Entry 8YEM (X-ray diffraction, 2.74 A resolution); this record covers chains B and C of the 6 polymer chains in the assembly.

== Chain B ==
Name: Tubulin beta chain
From: Sus scrofa
Reference sequence: A0A8D0VN39 (A0A8D0VN39_PIG); numbering as in UniProt (aligned over 1-431)
Amino-acid sequence (431 residues; row label = number of the first residue in the row):
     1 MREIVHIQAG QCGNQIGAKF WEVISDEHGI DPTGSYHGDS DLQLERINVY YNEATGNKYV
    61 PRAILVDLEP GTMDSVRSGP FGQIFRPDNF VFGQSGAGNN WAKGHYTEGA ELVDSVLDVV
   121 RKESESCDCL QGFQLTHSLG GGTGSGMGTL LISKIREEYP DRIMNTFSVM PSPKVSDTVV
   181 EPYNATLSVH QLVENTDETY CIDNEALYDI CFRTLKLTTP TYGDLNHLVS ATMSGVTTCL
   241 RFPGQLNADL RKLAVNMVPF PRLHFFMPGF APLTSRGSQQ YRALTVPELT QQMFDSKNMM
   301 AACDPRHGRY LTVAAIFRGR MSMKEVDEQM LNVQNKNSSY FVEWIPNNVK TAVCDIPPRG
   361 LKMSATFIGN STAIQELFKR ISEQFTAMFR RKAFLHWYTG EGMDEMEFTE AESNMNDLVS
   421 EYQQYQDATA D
Disordered / not traced: 1, 429-431
Ion coordination: Mg2+: Gln11, Asp177 (together with GDP)
Small-molecule neighbours:
  - A1D6D (4-(2-chloranyl-6-fluoranyl-quinazolin-4-yl)-7-methoxy-1,3-dihydroquinoxalin-2-one): Val236, Cys239, Leu240, Leu246, Ala248, Asp249, Lys252, Leu253, Asn256, Met257, Thr312, Val313, Ala314, Ala315, Ile316, Asn348, Lys350, Thr351, Ala352
  - GDP (guanosine-5'-diphosphate): Ala9, Gly10, Gln11, Cys12, Gln15, Ile16, Asp67, Ala97, Asn99, Ser138, Gly140, Gly141, Gly142, Thr143, Gly144, Val169, Pro171, Val175, Ser176, Asp177, Glu181, Asn204, Leu207, Tyr222, Leu225, Asn226, Val229

== Chain C ==
Name: Detyrosinated tubulin alpha-1B chain
From: Sus scrofa
Reference sequence: Q2XVP4 (TBA1B_PIG); residues 1-440 here = UniProt positions 1-440
Amino-acid sequence (440 residues; each row starts with the number of its first residue):
     1 MRECISIHVG QAGVQIGNAC WELYCLEHGI QPDGQMPSDK TIGGGDDSFN TFFSETGAGK
    61 HVPRAVFVDL EPTVIDEVRT GTYRQLFHPE QLITGKEDAA NNYARGHYTI GKEIIDLVLD
   121 RIRKLADQCT GLQGFLVFHS FGGGTGSGFT SLLMERLSVD YGKKSKLEFS IYPAPQVSTA
   181 VVEPYNSILT THTTLEHSDC AFMVDNEAIY DICRRNLDIE RPTYTNLNRL ISQIVSSITA
   241 SLRFDGALNV DLTEFQTNLV PYPRIHFPLA TYAPVISAEK AYHEQLSVAE ITNACFEPAN
   301 QMVKCDPRHG KYMACCLLYR GDVVPKDVNA AIATIKTKRS IQFVDWCPTG FKVGINYQPP
   361 TVVPGGDLAK VQRAVCMLSN TTAIAEAWAR LDHKFDLMYA KRAFVHWYVG EGMEEGEFSE
   421 AREDMAALEK DYEEVGVDSV
Ion coordination: Ca2+: Asp39, Thr41, Gly44, Glu55
Small-molecule neighbours:
  - A1D6D (4-(2-chloranyl-6-fluoranyl-quinazolin-4-yl)-7-methoxy-1,3-dihydroquinoxalin-2-one): Asn101, Thr179, Val181
  - GTP (guanosine-5'-triphosphate): Val9, Gly10, Gln11, Ala12, Gln15, Ile16, Asp69, Asp98, Ala99, Ala100, Asn101, Ser140, Gly142, Gly143, Gly144, Thr145, Gly146, Ile171, Pro173, Val177, Ser178, Thr179, Glu183, Asn206, Tyr224, Leu227, Asn228, Ile231
Swiss-Prot annotation at these positions:
  - motif: Met1 to Cys4 (MREC motif)
  - active site: Glu254
  - binding site (GTP): Gly10, Gln11, Ala12, Gln15, Glu71, Ala99, Ser140, Gly143, Gly144, Thr145, Gly146, Thr179, Glu183, Asn206, Tyr224, Asn228, Leu252
  - binding site (Mg(2+)): Glu71
  - modified residue: Lys40 (N6,N6,N6-trimethyllysine), Ser48 (Phosphoserine), Ser232 (Phosphoserine), Tyr282 (3'-nitrotyrosine), Arg339 (Omega-N-methylarginine), Ser439 (Phosphoserine)
  - cross-link (Glycyl lysine isopeptide (Lys-Gly)): Lys326 (interchain with G-Cter in ubiquitin), Lys370 (interchain with G-Cter in ubiquitin)

== Chain B / chain C interface ==
Residue-residue contacts (40; chain B residue first):
  Gln94(B) - Met1(C)
  Asn99(B) - Glu254(C)  hydrogen bond
  Asp177(B) - Glu254(C)
  Asp177(B) - Lys352(C)  hydrogen bond (backbone-side chain)
  Thr178(B) - Glu254(C)
  Thr178(B) - Asn258(C)
  Val179(B) - Asn258(C)  hydrogen bond (backbone-side chain)
  Val179(B) - Pro348(C)  hydrophobic
  Val180(B) - Thr257(C)
  Thr218(B) - Lys326(C)
  Thr219(B) - Lys326(C)
  Thr219(B) - Asn329(C)
  Ala387(B) - Trp346(C)
  Met388(B) - Trp346(C)
  Arg390(B) - Asp345(C)  salt bridge
  Arg390(B) - Ser439(C)  hydrogen bond
  Arg391(B) - Tyr262(C)  hydrogen bond (backbone-side chain)
  Arg391(B) - Asp345(C)  salt bridge
  Arg391(B) - Trp346(C)
  Arg391(B) - Glu434(C)  hydrogen bond (side chain-backbone)
  Arg391(B) - Val435(C)
  Arg391(B) - Val437(C)  hydrogen bond (side chain-backbone)
  Arg391(B) - Asp438(C)
  Arg391(B) - Ser439(C)  hydrogen bond
  Lys392(B) - Tyr262(C)
  Ala393(B) - Pro261(C)
  Ala393(B) - Tyr262(C)
  Ala393(B) - Trp346(C)  hydrophobic
  Phe394(B) - Thr257(C)
  Phe394(B) - Asn258(C)
  Phe394(B) - Val260(C)
  Phe394(B) - Pro261(C)  hydrogen bond (backbone-backbone)
  Phe394(B) - Trp346(C)  hydrophobic
  His396(B) - Val260(C)  hydrogen bond (side chain-backbone)
  His396(B) - Pro261(C)
  His396(B) - Tyr262(C)
  His396(B) - Pro263(C)
  Trp397(B) - Gln256(C)
  Trp397(B) - Thr257(C)  hydrogen bond (side chain-backbone)
  Trp397(B) - Val260(C)
Also at the interface, not in a pair above, chain B (19 interface residues in all): Ser95, Gly98
Also at the interface, not in a pair above, chain C (22 interface residues in all): Arg2, Pro325

== Summary ==
19 residues of chain B and 22 residues of chain C are in contact; the contacts include 11 hydrogen bonds and 2
salt bridges. Polar contacts include Arg390(B)-Asp345(C), Arg391(B)-Asp345(C) and Asn99(B)-Glu254(C). Chain B
binds GDP and compound A1D6D.
Chain B is Tubulin beta chain and chain C is Detyrosinated tubulin alpha-1B chain, both from Sus scrofa; the
structure, Tubulin-RB3_SLD-TTL in complex with compound 9, was determined by X-ray diffraction.
